Entry 6ZKW (X-ray diffraction, 2.26 A resolution); this record covers chains A and B of the 5 polymer chains in the assembly.

[Chain A]
Protein: HLA class I histocompatibility antigen, alpha chain E
From: Homo sapiens
UniProt: P13747 (HLAE_HUMAN); residues 1-276 here correspond to UniProt positions 22-297 (UniProt number = residue number + 21)
Chain sequence (276 residues; numbered 1 to 276; the number before each row is that of its first residue):
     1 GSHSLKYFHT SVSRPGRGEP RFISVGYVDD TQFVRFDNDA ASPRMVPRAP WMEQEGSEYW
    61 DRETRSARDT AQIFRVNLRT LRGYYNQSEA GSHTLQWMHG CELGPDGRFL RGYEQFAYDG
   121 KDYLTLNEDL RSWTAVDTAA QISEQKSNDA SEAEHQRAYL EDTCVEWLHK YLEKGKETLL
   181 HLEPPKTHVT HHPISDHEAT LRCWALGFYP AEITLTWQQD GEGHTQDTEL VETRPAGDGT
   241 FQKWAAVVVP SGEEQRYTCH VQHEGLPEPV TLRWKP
Disordered / not traced: 1, 223
UniProt features mapped onto this chain:
  - region: K275, P276 (Connecting peptide)
  - binding site (a peptide antigen): Y7, E63, S66, N77, Y84, S143, K146, Q156, Y159, Y171
  - glycosylation: N86 (N-linked (GlcNAc...) asparagine)
Cystine bridges: C101-C164, C203-C259
From the paper describing this entry:
  - mutagenesis - Y84C, Y84C/A139C, F116C, S147C: increased stability
  - mutagenesis - Y84C: abolished binding to T-cell receptor alpha chain
  - mutagenesis - S147C: unchanged binding to HLA-E-inhA- and HLA-E-UL40-specific TCRs
  - mutagenesis - F116C: unchanged binding to HLA-E-inhA and HLA-E-UL40 TCRs
  - mutagenesis - S147C: abolished binding to HLA-E-Gag6V-specific TCRs
  - mutagenesis - F116C: unchanged binding to HLA-E-Gag6V TCRs

[Chain B]
Protein: Beta-2-microglobulin
From: Homo sapiens
UniProt: P61769 (B2MG_HUMAN); residues 1-99 here correspond to UniProt positions 21-119 (UniProt number = residue number + 20)
Chain sequence (100 residues; row label = number of the first residue in the row; numbering starts at 0):
     0 MIQRTPKIQV YSRHPAENGK SNFLNCYVSG FHPSDIEVDL LKNGERIEKV EHSDLSFSKD
    60 WSFYLLYYTE FTPTEKDEYA CRVNHVTLSQ PKIVKWDRDM
Construct notes: initiating methionine (0)
UniProt features mapped onto this chain:
  - modified residue: Q2 (Pyrrolidone carboxylic acid)
  - glycosylation: I1 (N-linked (Glc) (glycation) isoleucine), K19 (N-linked (Glc) (glycation) lysine), K41 (N-linked (Glc) (glycation) lysine), K48 (N-linked (Glc) (glycation) lysine), K58 (N-linked (Glc) (glycation) lysine), K91 (N-linked (Glc) (glycation) lysine), K94 (N-linked (Glc) (glycation) lysine)
Cystine bridges: C25-C80

[How chain A and chain B interact]
Residue-residue contacts (60; chain A residue first):
  F8(A) with S55(B); F56(B)
  H9(A) with F56(B)
  T10(A) with F56(B); F62(B)
  V12(A) with S33(B)
  I23(A) with L54(B)
  V25(A) with D53(B); L54(B); S55(B)
  Y27(A) with S55(B); Y63(B), hydrogen bond
  Q32(A) with D53(B), hydrogen bond
  R35(A) with D53(B), salt bridge
  R48(A) with D53(B), salt bridge
  S92(A) with M0(B)
  H93(A) with M0(B)
  T94(A) with H31(B)
  Q96(A) with H31(B), hydrogen bond; F56(B); W60(B), hydrogen bond (side chain-backbone); F62(B)
  W97(A) with F56(B)
  M98(A) with F56(B), hydrophobic; K58(B); W60(B), hydrophobic
  Q115(A) with W60(B)
  F116(A) with W60(B)
  A117(A) with W60(B), hydrophobic
  D119(A) with M0(B); I1(B); H31(B)
  G120(A) with I1(B); R3(B), hydrogen bond (backbone-side chain); H31(B), hydrogen bond (backbone-side chain)
  D122(A) with W60(B), hydrogen bond
  H192(A) with D98(B)
  R202(A) with D98(B)
  W204(A) with D98(B); M99(B)
  V231(A) with Q8(B)
  E232(A) with K6(B); Q8(B), hydrogen bond (backbone-side chain); Y26(B); S28(B)
  T233(A) with Y26(B)
  R234(A) with Q8(B), hydrogen bond; Y10(B); Y26(B); M99(B), hydrogen bond (side chain-backbone)
  P235(A) with Y10(B), hydrogen bond (backbone-side chain); Y26(B); L65(B), hydrophobic
  A236(A) with R12(B), hydrogen bond (backbone-side chain); N24(B), hydrogen bond (backbone-side chain)
  G237(A) with R12(B), hydrogen bond (backbone-side chain)
  D238(A) with R12(B)
  Q242(A) with Y10(B); S11(B); R12(B), hydrogen bond (side chain-backbone)
Interface residues without a listed pair, chain A (36 interface residues in all): K121, W244
Interface residues without a listed pair, chain B (30 interface residues in all): H13, P32, H51, S52, S57, D59

[In short]
36 residues of chain A face 30 of chain B across their interface; the contacts include 15 hydrogen bonds and 2
salt bridges. Polar contacts include R35(A)-D53(B), R48(A)-D53(B) and Y27(A)-Y63(B). The paper reports that
Y84C, Y84C/A139C and F116C of chain A, among others, increase stability; Y84C of chain A abolishes binding to
T-cell receptor alpha chain.
Here chain A is HLA class I histocompatibility antigen, alpha chain E and chain B is Beta-2-microglobulin,
both from Homo sapiens. Entry 6ZKW (Crystal structure of InhA:01 TCR in complex with HLA-E bound to InhA
(53-61)) was determined by X-ray diffraction, deposited together with 6ZKX, 6ZKY, 6ZKZ, 7NDQ, 7NDT and 7NDU.
